PDB entry 8DYX | electron microscopy, 3.00 A resolution | chains I and A of the 23 polymer chains in the assembly

== Chain I ==
Molecule: Circumsporozoite protein
Organism: Plasmodium falciparum
Chain sequence (278 residues; each row starts with the number of its first residue):
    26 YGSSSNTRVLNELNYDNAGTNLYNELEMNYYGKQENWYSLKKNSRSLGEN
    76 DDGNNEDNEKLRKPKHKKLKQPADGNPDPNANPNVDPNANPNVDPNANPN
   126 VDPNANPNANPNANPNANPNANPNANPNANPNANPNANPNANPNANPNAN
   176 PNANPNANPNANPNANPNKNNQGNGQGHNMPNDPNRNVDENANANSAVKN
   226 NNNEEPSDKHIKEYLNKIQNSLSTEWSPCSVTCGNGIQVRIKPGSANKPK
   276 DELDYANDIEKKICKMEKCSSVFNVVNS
Disordered / not traced: 26-102, 193-303

== Chain A ==
Molecule: 311 heavy chain
Organism: Homo sapiens
Chain sequence (225 residues; row label = number of the first residue in the row; a row labelled like 82A-82C holds insertion residues (82A, then the next letters in order)):
     1 QVQLVESGGGVVPPGRSLRLSCATSGFTFSNYGMHWVRQAPGKGLEWVAI
    51 IW
   52A Y
    53 DGSRNFYAASVEGRFTISRDNSKNTLYLQM
82A-82C NSL
    83 RVEDTAVYYCARAAYYDT
100A-100D SGYG
   101 DYWGQGTLVTVSSASTKGPSVFPLAPSSKSTSGGTAALGCLVKDYFPEPV
   151 TVSWNSGALTSGVHTFPAVLQSSGLYSLSSVVTVPSSSLGTQTYICNVNH
   201 KPSNTKVDKKVEPKSCD
Disordered / not traced: 114-217
Disulfides: Cys22-Cys92

== Interface between chain I and chain A ==
Residue-residue contacts - 20 pairs, chain I then chain A:
  Asp103(I) with Trp52(A); Phe58(A)
  Pro104(I) with Phe58(A)
  Asn105(I) with Tyr97(A), hydrogen bond (backbone-side chain); Thr100(A), hydrogen bond (side chain-backbone); Ser100A(A)
  Ala106(I) with Trp52(A), hydrophobic
  Asn107(I) with Trp52(A); Tyr97(A)
  Pro108(I) with Gly33(A), hydrogen bond (backbone-backbone); Ile50(A), hydrophobic; Trp52(A); Ala95(A), hydrophobic
  Asn109(I) with Asn31(A); Tyr32(A); Gly33(A), hydrogen bond (side chain-backbone); Tyr52A(A); Ala95(A)
  Val110(I) with Asn31(A), hydrogen bond (backbone-backbone); Tyr52A(A)
Interface residues without a listed pair, chain A (13 interface residues in all): Ala96, Gly100B
The authors on this interface:
  - epitope / paratope residues, chain A: Trp52(A)

== Overview ==
Chain I and chain A form an interface of 8 and 13 residues respectively; the contacts include 5 hydrogen
bonds. Polar pairs include Asn105(I)-Tyr97(A), Asn105(I)-Thr100(A) and Asn109(I)-Gly33(A). From the paper: the
epitope/paratope residue Trp52(A).
Chain I is Circumsporozoite protein (Plasmodium falciparum) and chain A is 311 heavy chain (Homo sapiens); the
structure, Cryo-EM structure of 311 Fab in complex with recombinant shortened Plasmodium falciparum
circumsporozoite protein (rsCSP), was determined by electron microscopy together with 8DYW, 8DYY, 8DZ4 and
8EKF from the same study.
